3M3O - chain A; structure by X-ray diffraction, 2.10 A resolution.

== Chain A ==
Protein: Anti-tumor lectin
Organism: Agrocybe aegerita
Notes: EC 3.1.21.-
UniProt: Q6WY08 (ATLE_AGRAE); numbering as in UniProt (aligned over 1-158)
Sequence (158 residues; each row starts with the number of its first residue):
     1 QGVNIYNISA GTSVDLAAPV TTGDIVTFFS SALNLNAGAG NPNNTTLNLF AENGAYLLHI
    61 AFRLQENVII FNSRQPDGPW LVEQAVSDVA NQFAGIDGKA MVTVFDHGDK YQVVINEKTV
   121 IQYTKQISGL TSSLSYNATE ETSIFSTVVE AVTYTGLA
Differences from the reference sequence: engineered mutation Ala85 (Arg in Q6WY08)
Swiss-Prot annotation at these positions:
  - binding site (N-acetyl-alpha-neuraminyl-(2->3)-beta-D-galactosyl-(1->4)-beta-D-glucose): Asn43, His59, Arg63, Asn72, Arg74, Trp80, Glu83
  - modified residue: Gln1 (Blocked amino end (Gln))
From the paper describing this entry:
  - binding site for 2-acetamido-2-deoxy-alpha-D-galactopyranose: Glu66
  - mutagenesis - R85A: decreased binding to TFN
  - specificity-determining residues: Glu66
  - mutagenesis - E66A (2-fold): increased binding to TF antigen
  - mutagenesis - E66A: unchanged binding to lactose

== Overview ==
Curated annotation (UniProt) lists 7
N-acetyl-alpha-neuraminyl-(2->3)-beta-D-galactosyl-(1->4)-beta-D-glucose-binding residues. The paper reports a
binding site for 2-acetamido-2-deoxy-alpha-D-galactopyranose at Glu66; R85A reduces binding to TFN.
Chain A is Anti-tumor lectin (Agrocybe aegerita); the structure, Crystal Structure of Agrocybe aegerita lectin
AAL mutant R85A complexed with p-Nitrophenyl TF disaccharide, was determined by X-ray diffraction, deposited
together with 3M3C, 3M3E and 3M3Q.
